7MSZ - chains A and N of the 55 polymer chains in the assembly; structure by electron microscopy, 3.10 A resolution.

Chain A:
Molecule: 23S rRNA
Source organism: Mycobacterium tuberculosis (strain ATCC 25618 / H37Rv)
Sequence (3138 nucleotides; each row starts with the number of its first residue):
     1 UUGUAAGUGU CUAAGGGCGC AUGGUGGAUG CCUUGGCAUC GAGAGCCGAU GAAGGACGUG
    61 GGAGGCUGCG AUAUGCCUCG GGGAGCUGUC AACCGAGCGU GGAUCCGAGG AUUUCCGAAU
   121 GGGGAAACCC AGCACGAGUG AUGUCGUGCU ACCCGCAUCU GAAUAUAUAG GGUGCGGGAG
   181 GGAACGCGGG GAAGUGAAAC AUCUCAGUAC CCGUAGGAGG AGAAAACAAU UGUGAUUCCG
   241 CAAGUAGUGG CGAGCGAACG CGGAACAGGC UAAACCGCAC GCAUGGGUAA CCGGGUAGGG
   301 GUUGUGUGUG CGGGGUUGUG GGAGGAUAUG UCUCAGCGCU ACCCGGCUGA GAGGCAGUCA
   361 GAAAGUGUCG UGGUUAGCGG AAGUGGCCUG GGAUGGUCUG CCGUAGACGG UGAGAGCCCG
   421 GUACGCGAAA ACCCGGCACC UGCCUAGUAU CAAUUCCCGA GUAGCAGCGG GCCCGUGGAA
   481 UCCGCUGUGA AUCCGCCGGG ACCACCCGGU AAGCCUAAAU ACUCCUCGAU GACCGAUAGC
   541 GGAUUAGUAC CGUGAGGGAA UGGUGAAAAG UACCCCGGGA GGGGAGUGAA AGAGUACCUG
   601 AAACCGUGUG CCUACAAUCC GUCAGAGCCU CCUUUUCCUC UCCGGAGGAG GGUGGUGAUG
   661 GCGUGCCUUU UGAAGAAUGA GCCUGCGAGU CAGGGACAUG UCGCAAGGUU AACCCGUGUG
   721 GGGUAGCCGC AGCGAAAGCG AGUCUGAAUA GGGCGACCCA CACGCGCAUA CGCGCGUGUG
   781 AAUAGUGGCG UGUUCUGGAC CCGAAGCGGA GUGAUCUACC CAUGGCCAGG GUGAAGCGCG
   841 GGUAAGACCG CGUGGAGGCC CGAACCCACU UAGGUUGAAG ACUGAGGGGA UGAGCUGUGG
   901 GUAGGGGUGA AAGGCCAAUC AAACUCCGUG AUAGCUGGUU CUCCCCGAAA UGCAUUUAGG
   961 UGCAGCGUUG CGUGGUUCAC CGCGGAGGUA GAGCUACUGG AUGGCCGAUG GGCCCUACUA
  1021 GGUUACUGAC GUCAGCCAAA CUCCGAAUGC CGUGGUGUAA AGCGUGGCAG UGAGACGGCG
  1081 GGGGAUAAGC UCCGUACGUC GAAAGGGAAA CAGCCCAGAU CGCCGGCUAA GGCCCCCAAG
  1141 CGUGUGCUAA GUGGGAAAGG AUGUGCAGUC GCAAAGACAA CCAGGAGGUU GGCUUAGAAG
  1201 CAGCCACCCU UGAAAGAGUG CGUAAUAGCU CACUGGUCAA GUGAUUGUGC GCCGAUAAUG
  1261 UAGCGGGGCU CAAGCACACC GCCGAAGCCG CGGCACAUCC ACCUUGUGGU GGGUGUGGGU
  1321 AGGGGAGCGU CCCUCAUUCA GCGAAGCCAC CGGGUGACCG GUGGUGGAGG GUGGGGGAGU
  1381 GAGAAUGCAG GCAUGAGUAG CGACAAGGCA AGUGAGAACC UUGCCCGCCG AAAGACCAAG
  1441 GGUUCCUGGG CCAGGCCAGU CCGCCCAGGG UGAGUCGGGA CCUAAGGCGA GGCCGACAGG
  1501 CGUAGUCGAU GGACAACGGG UUGAUAUUCC CGUACCCGUG UGUGGGCGCC CGUGACGAAU
  1561 CAGCGGUACU AACCACCCAA AACCGGAUCG AUCACUCCCC UUCGGGGGUG UGGAGUUCUG
  1621 GGGCUGCGUG GGAACUUCGC UGGUAGUAGU CAAGCGAAGG GGUGACGCAG GAAGGUAGCC
  1681 GUACCAGUCA GUGGUAACAC UGGGGCAAGC CGGUAGGGAG AGCGAUAGGC AAAUCCGUCG
  1741 CUCACUAAUC CUGAGAGGUG ACGCAUAGCC GGUUGAGGCG AAUUCGGUGA UCCUCUGCUG
  1801 CCAAGAAAAG CCUCUAGCGA GCACACACAC GGCCCGUACC CCAAACCGAC ACAGGUGGUC
  1861 AGGUAGAGCA UACCAAGGCG UACGAGAUAA CUAUGGUUAA GGAACUCGGC AAAAUGCCCC
  1921 CGUAACUUCG GGAGAAGGGG GACCGGAAUA UCGUGAACAC CCUUGCGGUG GGAGCGGGAU
  1981 CCGGUCGCAG AAACCAGUGA GGAGCGACUG UUUACUAAAA ACACAGGUCC GUGCGAAGUC
  2041 GCAAGACGAU GUAUACGGAC UGACGCCUGC CCGGUGCUGG AAGGUUAAGA GGACCCGUUA
  2101 ACCCGCAAGG GUGAAGCGGA GAAUUUAAGC CCCAGUAAAC GGCGGUGGUA ACUAUAACCA
  2161 UCCUAAGGUA GCGAAAUUCC UUGUCGGGUA AGUUCCGACC UGCACGAAUG GCGUAACGAC
  2221 UUCUCAACUG UCUCAACCAU AGACUCGGCG AAAUUGCACU ACGAGUAAAG AUGCUCGUUA
  2281 CGCGCGGCAG GACGAAAAGA CCCCGGGACC UUCACUACAA CUUGGUAUUG AUGUUCGGUA
  2341 CGGUUUGUGU AGGAUAGGUG GGAGACUGUG AAACCUCGAC GCCAGUUGGG GCGGAGUCGU
  2401 UGUUGAAAUA CCACUCUGAU CGUAUUGGGC AUCUAACCUC GAACCCUGAA UCGGGUUUAG
  2461 GGACAGUGCC UGGCGGGUAG UUUAACUGGG GCGGUUGCCU CCUAAAAUGU AACGGAGGCG
  2521 CCCAAAGGUU CCCUCAACCU GGACGGCAAU CAGGUGGCGA GUGUAAAUGC ACAAGGGAGC
  2581 UUGACUGCGA GACUUACAAG UCAAGCAGGG ACGAAAGUCG GGAUUAGUGA UCCGGCACCC
  2641 CCGAGUGGAA GGGGUGUCGC UCAACGGAUA AAAGGUACCC CGGGGAUAAC AGGCUGAUCU
  2701 UCCCCAAGAG UCCAUAUCGA CGGGAUGGUU UGGCACCUCG AUGUCGGCUC GUCGCAUCCU
  2761 GGGGCUGGAG CAGGUCCCAA GGGUUGGGCU GUUCGCCCAU UAAAGCGGCA CGCGAGCUGG
  2821 GUUUAGAACG UCGUGAGACA GUUCGGUCUC UAUCCGCCGC GCGCGUCAGA AACUUGAGGA
  2881 AACCUGUCCC UAGUACGAGA GGACCGGGAC GGACGAACCU CUGGUGCACC AGUUGUCCCG
  2941 CCAGGGGCAC CGCUGGAUAG CCACGUUCGG UCAGGAUAAC CGCUGAAAGC AUCUAAGCGG
  3001 GAAACCUUCU CCAAGAUCAG GUUUCUCACC CACUUGGUGG GAUAAGGCCC CCCGCAGAAC
  3061 ACGGGUUCAA UAGGUCAGAC CUGGAAGCUC AGUAAUGGGU GUAGGGAACU GGUGCUAACC
  3121 GGCCGAAAAC UUACAACA
Disordered / not traced: 1-4, 1013-1022, 3133-3138
Modified residues: 5MU (5-methyluridine 5'-monophosphate) at position 2177; OMG (o2'-methylguanosine-5'-monophosphate) at position 2791
Bound ions: Mg2+ site 1: C31, G1370; Mg2+ site 2: C46, G217; Mg2+ site 3: G60, G65, U89; Mg2+ site 4 near U72 (its only coordinating residue here); Mg2+ site 5 near U120 (its only coordinating residue here); Mg2+ site 6: A162, U166; Mg2+ site 7 near A179 (its only coordinating residue here); Mg2+ site 8: G194, U2481; Mg2+ site 9: U195, U204; Mg2+ site 10: A199, C200; Mg2+ site 11 near G220 (its only coordinating residue here); Mg2+ site 12 near A224 (its only coordinating residue here); 155 more Mg2+ sites not listed
Residues lining bound ligands: N-formylmethionine (FME): G2299, A2300, C2301, A2689, U2823

Chain N:
Name: 50S ribosomal protein L17
Source organism: Mycobacterium tuberculosis (strain ATCC 25618 / H37Rv)
UniProt: P9WHD3 (RL17_MYCTU); numbering as in UniProt (aligned over 1-180)
Chain sequence (180 residues; numbered 1 to 180; the number before each row is that of its first residue):
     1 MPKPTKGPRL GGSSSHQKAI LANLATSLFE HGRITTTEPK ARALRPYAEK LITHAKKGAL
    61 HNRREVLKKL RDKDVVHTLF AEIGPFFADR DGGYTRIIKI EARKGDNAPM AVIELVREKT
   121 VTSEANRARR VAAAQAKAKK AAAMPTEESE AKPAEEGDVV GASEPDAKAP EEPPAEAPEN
Disordered / not traced: 1, 118-180

Interface between chain A and chain N:
Contacting residue pairs (106):
  A1406(A) - His16(N)  hydrogen bond to the base
  G1407(A) - His16(N)  sugar contact
  G1407(A) - Asn23(N)  base contact
  G1408(A) - Leu24(N)  sugar contact
  C1409(A) - Leu24(N)  sugar contact
  C1409(A) - Ser27(N)  sugar contact
  C1409(A) - Ile34(N)  sugar contact
  C1409(A) - Thr35(N)  sugar contact
  C1409(A) - Thr36(N)  hydrogen bond to the phosphate
  A1410(A) - His31(N)  sugar contact
  A1410(A) - Ile34(N)  phosphate contact
  A1410(A) - Thr35(N)  hydrogen bond to the phosphate
  G1416(A) - Lys104(N)  hydrogen bond to the sugar
  A1418(A) - Arg103(N)  hydrogen bond to the sugar
  A1418(A) - Lys104(N)  hydrogen bond to the phosphate
  A1418(A) - Gly105(N)  hydrogen bond to the base
  A1418(A) - Asp106(N)  hydrogen bond to the base
  C1425(A) - Asn23(N)  hydrogen bond to the sugar
  C1426(A) - Ala19(N)  sugar contact
  C1426(A) - Asn23(N)  sugar contact
  C1426(A) - Arg71(N)  sugar contact
  A1690(A) - Lys73(N)  sugar contact
  G1691(A) - Lys73(N)  salt bridge to the phosphate
  G1691(A) - Asp74(N)  hydrogen bond to the base
  G1691(A) - His77(N)  stacking on the base
  U1692(A) - Leu60(N)  phosphate contact
  U1692(A) - Arg63(N)  hydrogen bond to the sugar
  U1692(A) - Arg64(N)  base contact
  U1692(A) - Leu67(N)  base contact
  U1692(A) - Lys73(N)  hydrogen bond to the base
  G1693(A) - Leu60(N)  base contact
  G1693(A) - Arg64(N)  base contact
  G1884(A) - Asp106(N)  hydrogen bond to the sugar
  A1885(A) - Asp106(N)  sugar contact
  A1885(A) - Ala108(N)  sugar contact
  G1886(A) - Leu10(N)  phosphate contact
  G1886(A) - Thr37(N)  hydrogen bond to the phosphate
  G1886(A) - Pro39(N)  phosphate contact
  G1886(A) - Lys40(N)  phosphate contact
  A1887(A) - Pro8(N)  base contact
  U1888(A) - Lys6(N)  salt bridge to the phosphate
  U1888(A) - Gly7(N)  sugar contact
  A2239(A) - Arg9(N)  salt bridge to the phosphate
  U2240(A) - Pro8(N)  phosphate contact
  U2240(A) - Arg9(N)  hydrogen bond to the phosphate
  U2240(A) - Gly12(N)  sugar contact
  C2246(A) - Asn107(N)  sugar contact
  G2247(A) - Gly105(N)  hydrogen bond to the base
  G2247(A) - Asp106(N)  base contact
  G2247(A) - Asn107(N)  hydrogen bond to the sugar
  C2927(A) - Arg9(N)  sugar contact
  C2927(A) - Ser14(N)  hydrogen bond to the base
  A2928(A) - Pro2(N)  base contact
  A2928(A) - Pro4(N)  base contact
  A2928(A) - Thr5(N)  hydrogen bond to the base
  A2928(A) - Arg9(N)  salt bridge to the phosphate
  A2928(A) - Ser14(N)  phosphate contact
  A2928(A) - Gln17(N)  base contact
  A2928(A) - Leu21(N)  base contact
  A2928(A) - Tyr47(N)  base contact
  G2940(A) - Lys73(N)  phosphate contact
  A2943(A) - Arg64(N)  base contact
  G2944(A) - Arg64(N)  hydrogen bond to the sugar
  G2945(A) - Lys68(N)  phosphate contact
  G2946(A) - Lys68(N)  sugar contact
  G2946(A) - Arg71(N)  sugar contact
  G2947(A) - Lys18(N)  salt bridge to the phosphate
  C2948(A) - Ser15(N)  phosphate contact
  C2948(A) - Lys18(N)  salt bridge to the phosphate
  C3051(A) - Lys99(N)  salt bridge to the phosphate
  C3052(A) - Arg42(N)  salt bridge to the phosphate
  C3052(A) - Lys99(N)  salt bridge to the phosphate
  C3053(A) - Arg42(N)  salt bridge to the phosphate
  C3055(A) - Lys6(N)  phosphate contact
  G3057(A) - Lys6(N)  base contact
  A3072(A) - Arg45(N)  base contact
  G3073(A) - Pro46(N)  sugar contact
  G3074(A) - Glu49(N)  hydrogen bond to the sugar
  G3074(A) - Lys50(N)  salt bridge to the phosphate
  G3074(A) - Asp91(N)  hydrogen bond to the base
  G3074(A) - Gly92(N)  sugar contact
  G3074(A) - Gly93(N)  hydrogen bond to the sugar
  U3075(A) - Glu49(N)  phosphate contact
  U3075(A) - Lys50(N)  salt bridge to the phosphate
  U3075(A) - Thr53(N)  hydrogen bond to the phosphate
  C3076(A) - Lys57(N)  salt bridge to the phosphate
  A3085(A) - His61(N)  base contact
  A3086(A) - Arg64(N)  hydrogen bond to the sugar
  G3104(A) - His61(N)  hydrogen bond to the sugar
  G3105(A) - His61(N)  phosphate contact
  G3105(A) - Glu65(N)  phosphate contact
  A3107(A) - Pro2(N)  phosphate contact
  A3107(A) - Lys3(N)  sugar contact
  A3107(A) - Pro4(N)  base contact
  A3107(A) - Lys50(N)  phosphate contact
  A3108(A) - Lys3(N)  sugar contact
  C3115(A) - Arg90(N)  hydrogen bond to the sugar
  C3115(A) - Asp91(N)  base contact
  C3115(A) - Gly92(N)  hydrogen bond to the sugar
  C3115(A) - Gly93(N)  hydrogen bond to the sugar
  U3116(A) - Arg90(N)  salt bridge to the phosphate
  U3116(A) - Gly93(N)  sugar contact
  U3116(A) - Thr95(N)  hydrogen bond to the sugar
  U3116(A) - Arg96(N)  sugar contact
  A3117(A) - Arg45(N)  sugar contact
  A3117(A) - Arg96(N)  salt bridge to the phosphate
Also at the interface, not in a pair above, chain A (56 interface residues in all): A1417, A2241, C2939, G3054, G3087, G3106
Also at the interface, not in a pair above, chain N (67 interface residues in all): Ser13, Ile20, Arg33, Ala43, His54, Tyr94, Ile97, Pro109

Summary:
Chain A and chain N form an interface of 56 and 67 residues respectively, with 30 hydrogen bonds, 15 salt
bridges and 1 aromatic stacking contact. Among the polar pairs are A1406(A)-His16(N), A1418(A)-Gly105(N) and
A1418(A)-Asp106(N). Bound to chain A: N-formylmethionine.
Here chain A is 23S rRNA and chain N is 50S ribosomal protein L17, both from Mycobacterium tuberculosis
(strain ATCC 25618 / H37Rv). Entry 7MSZ (Mtb 70SIC in complex with MtbEttA at Trans_R1 state) was determined
by electron microscopy (same publication as 7MSC, 7MSH, 7MSM, 7MT2, 7MT3 and 7MT7).
